PDB entry 8TEK | electron microscopy, 3.60 A resolution | chains B and M of the 10 polymer chains in the assembly

[Chain B]
Molecule: Coiled-coil protein, putative
Organism: Tetrahymena thermophila
UniProtKB: Q24DJ0 (Q24DJ0_TETTS); residue numbers follow UniProt; this construct covers 1-506
Chain sequence (506 residues; row label = number of the first residue in the row):
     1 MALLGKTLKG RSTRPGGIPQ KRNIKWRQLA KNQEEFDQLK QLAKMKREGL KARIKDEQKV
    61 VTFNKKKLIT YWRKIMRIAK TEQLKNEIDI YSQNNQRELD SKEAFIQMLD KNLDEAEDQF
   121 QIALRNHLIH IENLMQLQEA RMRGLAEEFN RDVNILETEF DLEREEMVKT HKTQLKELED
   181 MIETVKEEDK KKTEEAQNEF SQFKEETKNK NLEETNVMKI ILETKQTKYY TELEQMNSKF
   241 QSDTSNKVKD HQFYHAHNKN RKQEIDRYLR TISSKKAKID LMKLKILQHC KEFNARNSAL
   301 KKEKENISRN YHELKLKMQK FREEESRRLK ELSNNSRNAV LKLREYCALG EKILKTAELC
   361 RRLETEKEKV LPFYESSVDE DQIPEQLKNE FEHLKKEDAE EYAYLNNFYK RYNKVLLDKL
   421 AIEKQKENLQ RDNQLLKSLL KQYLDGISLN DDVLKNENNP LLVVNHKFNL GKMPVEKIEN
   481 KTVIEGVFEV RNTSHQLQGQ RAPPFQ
Not modelled in the structure: 1-252, 376-395, 481-506

[Chain M]
Molecule: Cilia- and flagella-associated protein 91
Organism: Tetrahymena thermophila
UniProtKB: I7LWP7 (I7LWP7_TETTS); numbering as in UniProt (aligned over 1-644)
Chain sequence (644 residues; row label = number of the first residue in the row):
     1 MATTTNILHD VVRDQSMVNY VSNRDRPLYF KRPLVPQMTD IPLHISRPPV DQQVDYQTMQ
    61 MQQNATIVEA PTKDAFVQTD YRESETQTDP YTPKCFVRDG DHPEVMELKD YKYGKGLPAS
   121 IEELEQIELN REKVWFENSL PPISDEASFN LRRKLMEEQE LREWSKKENE IKKFQNEKLY
   181 LLQQALIERE KEVEDKSQER IEEIRQQKTE HKNRQIAKIQ RKKIKIDRKM TKSRKMQGKE
   241 TLKRDIIEDY ANFASRVYAG ITHEGLSLDK IANKYEVQPL ALGNYEMLQA LHEGIRPREF
   301 ETRVNLKKEI KEIEKNYTRL ENYHRGELKK AQDEINGVHE QSKAQQKQEG NNFSYRNFEN
   361 KIRPATPTWK YDTDFNISPS LITEIQEYRG PNGVQLMQAA DKREEAVLLL QRLLRGRTTQ
   421 NIMYEGKKKR TALIEELLTV AQIENLEEDK AEEVLMQQHE EKVKNAVLES IQGEVIAETM
   481 DELSKELLRI KQERKIQQMV EIAEKDRRIR EIEEAGKRQA EEILRDREDV LHNQLIRVHQ
   541 GTVDTYLDWL MSNALEQSSA RQATIMTNLR KAKFNLPLED FERKYNNNQT LIKDLVHSFL
   601 IPNVQRSKLK KQIQLEEKRF SEAAKRSLQQ TITRASNKHA NVQN
Not modelled in the structure: 1-168, 306-320, 348-644

[Chain B / chain M interface]
Pairs across the interface (23; chain B residue first):
  Glu351(B) - Ile247(M)
  Glu351(B) - Glu248(M)  hydrogen bond (side chain-backbone)
  Glu351(B) - Asp249(M)  hydrogen bond (side chain-backbone)
  Leu354(B) - Glu248(M)
  Leu354(B) - Asp249(M)
  Leu354(B) - Asn252(M)
  Lys355(B) - Glu248(M)  hydrogen bond (backbone-side chain)
  Glu358(B) - Glu248(M)
  Arg362(B) - Asn273(M)
  Arg362(B) - Tyr275(M)
  Glu364(B) - Tyr275(M)  hydrogen bond (backbone-side chain)
  Glu364(B) - Val277(M)
  Thr365(B) - Tyr275(M)  hydrogen bond (backbone-side chain)
  Thr365(B) - Pro279(M)
  Glu366(B) - Tyr275(M)  hydrogen bond (backbone-side chain)
  Lys369(B) - Tyr275(M)
  Leu417(B) - Tyr285(M)  hydrogen bond (backbone-side chain)
  Asp418(B) - Ala281(M)
  Ala421(B) - Asn284(M)
  Ala421(B) - Tyr285(M)
  Lys424(B) - Arg298(M)
  Gln425(B) - Asn284(M)
  Glu427(B) - Arg298(M)  salt bridge
Other interface residues (no listed pair), chain B (17 interface residues in all): Leu363, Leu420
Other interface residues (no listed pair), chain M (13 interface residues in all): Ile295

[Overview]
Chain B and chain M form an interface of 17 and 13 residues respectively; the contacts include 7 hydrogen
bonds and 1 salt bridge. Polar contacts include Glu427(B)-Arg298(M), Glu351(B)-Glu248(M) and
Glu351(B)-Asp249(M).
Chain B is Coiled-coil protein, putative and chain M is Cilia- and flagella-associated protein 91, both from
Tetrahymena thermophila; the structure, Baseplate of Nexin-dynein regulatory complex from Tetrahymena
thermophila, was determined by electron microscopy, deposited together with 8TID and 8TH8.
